6WMD - chains A and B; structure by X-ray diffraction, 1.50 A resolution.

Chain A:
Name: SUN domain-containing protein 2
Organism: Homo sapiens
UniProt: Q9UH99 (SUN2_HUMAN); numbering as in UniProt (aligned over 522-717)
Amino-acid sequence (202 residues; numbered 516 to 717; the number before each row is that of its first residue):
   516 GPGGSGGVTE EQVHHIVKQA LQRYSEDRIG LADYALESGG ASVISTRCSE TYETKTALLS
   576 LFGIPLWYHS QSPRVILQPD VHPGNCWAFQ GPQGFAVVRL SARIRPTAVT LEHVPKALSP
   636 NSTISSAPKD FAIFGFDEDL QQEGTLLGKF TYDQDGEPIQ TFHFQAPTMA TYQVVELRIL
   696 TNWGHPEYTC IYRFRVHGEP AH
Not modelled in the structure: 516-521
Sequence notes: expression tag (516-521)
UniProt features mapped onto this chain:
  - glycosylation: Asn-636 (N-linked (GlcNAc...) asparagine)
  - mutagenesis: Leu-536 (L536D: Disrupts interaction with SYNE2), Arg-538 (Disrupts interaction with SYNE2), Asp-542 (D542N: Disrupts interaction with SYNE2), Cys-563 (C563A: Decreases stability of the SUN2:SYNE2/KASH2 complex under tensile forces and inhibits force transmission through the complex), Ala-603 (A603E: Decreases interaction with SYNE2. Disrupts interaction with SYNE2; when associated with E-641 and E-703), Gly-609 (G609D: Decreases interaction with SYNE2), His-628 (H628A: Disrupts interaction with SYNE2), Ser-641 (S641E: Decreases interaction with SYNE2. Disrupts interaction with SYNE2; when associated with E-603 and E-703), Tyr-703 (Y703E: Decreases interaction with SYNE2. Disrupts interaction with SYNE2; when associated with E-603 and E-641), Tyr-707 (Y707F: Disrupts interaction with SYNE2, impairs localization to the nuclear envelope)
Reported in the primary citation:
  - contacts within the chain: Asp-595/Asn-600 (hydrogen bond)
  - conformationally variable residues (side-chain flip): Asp-595

Chain B:
Name: Nesprin-4
Organism: Homo sapiens
UniProt: Q8N205 (SYNE4_HUMAN); residues 377-404 here = UniProt positions 377-404
Amino-acid sequence (34 residues; numbered 371 to 404; the number before each row is that of its first residue):
   371 GPGGSGSGGP CCSHARIPRT PYLVLSYVNG LPPV
Not modelled in the structure: 371-387
Sequence notes: expression tag (371-376)

Chain A / chain B interface:
Residue-residue contacts - 35 pairs, chain A then chain B:
  Tyr-567(A) / Pro-403(B)  hydrophobic
  Thr-569(A) / Asn-399(B)  hydrogen bond (backbone-side chain)
  Thr-569(A) / Pro-403(B)
  Lys-570(A) / Asn-399(B)
  Thr-571(A) / Ser-396(B)
  Thr-571(A) / Tyr-397(B)
  Thr-571(A) / Val-398(B)  hydrogen bond (backbone-backbone)
  Thr-571(A) / Asn-399(B)  hydrogen bond (side chain-backbone)
  Thr-571(A) / Gly-400(B)  hydrogen bond (side chain-backbone)
  Thr-571(A) / Leu-401(B)
  Ala-572(A) / Leu-395(B)  hydrophobic
  Ala-572(A) / Ser-396(B)
  Ala-572(A) / Tyr-397(B)  hydrophobic
  Leu-573(A) / Val-394(B)
  Leu-573(A) / Leu-395(B)
  Leu-573(A) / Ser-396(B)  hydrogen bond (backbone-backbone)
  Leu-574(A) / Val-394(B)
  Ser-575(A) / Tyr-392(B)
  Ser-575(A) / Leu-393(B)
  Ser-575(A) / Val-394(B)  hydrogen bond (backbone-backbone)
  Leu-576(A) / Tyr-392(B)
  Phe-577(A) / Arg-389(B)
  Phe-577(A) / Pro-391(B)  hydrophobic
  Leu-581(A) / Leu-393(B)  hydrophobic
  Tyr-583(A) / Val-398(B)  hydrophobic
  Gly-599(A) / Pro-403(B)
  Gly-599(A) / Val-404(B)
  Cys-601(A) / Pro-403(B)
  Ala-603(A) / Pro-403(B)  hydrophobic
  Ser-641(A) / Val-404(B)  hydrogen bond (side chain-backbone)
  Tyr-703(A) / Pro-403(B)
  Tyr-703(A) / Val-404(B)  hydrogen bond (side chain-backbone)
  Cys-705(A) / Pro-403(B)  hydrophobic
  Cys-705(A) / Val-404(B)
  Tyr-707(A) / Val-404(B)  hydrogen bond (side chain-backbone)
Other interface residues (no listed pair), chain A (21 interface residues in all): Pro-598, His-628
Other interface residues (no listed pair), chain B (15 interface residues in all): Pro-402
From the paper, about this interface:
  - interface residues, chain A: Cys-601(A), Cys-705(A)

Overview:
21 residues of chain A face 15 of chain B across their interface, with 9 hydrogen bonds. Polar contacts
include Thr-569(A)/Asn-399(B), Thr-571(A)/Asn-399(B) and Thr-571(A)/Gly-400(B). UniProt lists 10 mutagenesis
sites on chain A. From the paper: interface residues Cys-601(A) and Cys-705(A); conformational variability at
Asp-595(A).
Here chain A is SUN domain-containing protein 2 and chain B is Nesprin-4, both from Homo sapiens. Entry 6WMD
(Human Sun2-KASH4 complex) was determined by X-ray diffraction (same publication as 6WME, 6WMF and 6WMG).
